Entry 3SDV (X-ray diffraction, 2.20 A resolution); this record covers chain A.

[Chain A]
Molecule: Alpha-bisabolene synthase
Source organism: Abies grandis
Notes: EC 4.2.3.38
UniProt: O81086 (TPSD1_ABIGR); residue numbers follow UniProt; this construct covers 1-817
Amino-acid sequence (817 residues; row label = number of the first residue in the row):
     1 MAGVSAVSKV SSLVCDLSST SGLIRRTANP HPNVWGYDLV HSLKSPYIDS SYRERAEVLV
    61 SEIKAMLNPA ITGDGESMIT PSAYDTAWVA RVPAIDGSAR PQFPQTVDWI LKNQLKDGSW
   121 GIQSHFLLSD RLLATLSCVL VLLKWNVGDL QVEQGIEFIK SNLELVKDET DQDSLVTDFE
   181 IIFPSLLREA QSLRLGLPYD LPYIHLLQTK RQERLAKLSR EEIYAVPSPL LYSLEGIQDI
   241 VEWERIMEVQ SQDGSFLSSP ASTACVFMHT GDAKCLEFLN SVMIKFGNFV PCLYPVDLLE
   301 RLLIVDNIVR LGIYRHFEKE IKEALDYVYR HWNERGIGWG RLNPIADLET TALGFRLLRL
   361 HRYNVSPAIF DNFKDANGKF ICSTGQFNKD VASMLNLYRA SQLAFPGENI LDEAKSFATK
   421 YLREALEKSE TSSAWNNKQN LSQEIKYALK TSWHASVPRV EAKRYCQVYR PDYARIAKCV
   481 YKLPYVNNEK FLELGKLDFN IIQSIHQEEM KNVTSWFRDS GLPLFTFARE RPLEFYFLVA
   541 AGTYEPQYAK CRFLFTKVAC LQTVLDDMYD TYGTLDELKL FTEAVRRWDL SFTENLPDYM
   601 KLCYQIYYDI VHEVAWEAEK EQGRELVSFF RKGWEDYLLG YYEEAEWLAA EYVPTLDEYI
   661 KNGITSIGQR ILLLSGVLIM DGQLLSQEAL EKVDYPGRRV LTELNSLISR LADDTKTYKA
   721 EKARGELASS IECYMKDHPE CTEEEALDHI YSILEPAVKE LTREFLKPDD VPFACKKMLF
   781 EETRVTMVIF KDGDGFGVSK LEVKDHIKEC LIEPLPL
Disordered / not traced: 1-34, 377-378, 721-726
Metal / ion sites: Mg2+ site 1: Asp566, Asp570 (together with Etidronic acid)
Ligand contacts: Etidronic acid (911; (1-hydroxyethane-1,1-diyl)bis(phosphonic acid)): Asp566, Asp567, Asp570, Arg710, Asp713
Swiss-Prot annotation at these positions:
  - motif: Asp566 to Asp570 (DDXXD motif)
  - binding site (Mg(2+)): Asp566, Asp570, Asp713, Thr717, Glu721
  - mutagenesis: Asp570 (D570A: Abolishes catalytic activity), Asp713 (D713A: Abolishes catalytic activity)

[Summary]
Chain A binds Etidronic acid. Asp566 and Asp570 coordinate Mg2+ site 1. UniProt lists 5 Mg2+-binding residues
and 2 mutagenesis sites.
Chain A is Alpha-bisabolene synthase (Abies grandis); the structure, Structure of a three-domain sesquiterpene
synthase: a prospective target for advanced biofuels production, was determined by X-ray diffraction (same
publication as 3SAE, 3SDQ, 3SDR, 3SDT and 3SDU).
